Entry 4C93 (X-ray diffraction, 2.69 A resolution); this record covers chains A and C of the 5 polymer chains in the assembly.

# Chain A (and C)
Name: DNA polymerase alpha-binding protein
Source organism: Saccharomyces cerevisiae
Notes: fragment: c-terminal domain, residues 471-927; chain C of this document is another copy of the same molecule, construct and numbering; everything in this record applies to it too
UniProt: Q01454 (CTF4_YEAST); residues 471-927 here = UniProt positions 471-927
Chain sequence (478 residues; numbered 450 to 927; the number before each row is that of its first residue):
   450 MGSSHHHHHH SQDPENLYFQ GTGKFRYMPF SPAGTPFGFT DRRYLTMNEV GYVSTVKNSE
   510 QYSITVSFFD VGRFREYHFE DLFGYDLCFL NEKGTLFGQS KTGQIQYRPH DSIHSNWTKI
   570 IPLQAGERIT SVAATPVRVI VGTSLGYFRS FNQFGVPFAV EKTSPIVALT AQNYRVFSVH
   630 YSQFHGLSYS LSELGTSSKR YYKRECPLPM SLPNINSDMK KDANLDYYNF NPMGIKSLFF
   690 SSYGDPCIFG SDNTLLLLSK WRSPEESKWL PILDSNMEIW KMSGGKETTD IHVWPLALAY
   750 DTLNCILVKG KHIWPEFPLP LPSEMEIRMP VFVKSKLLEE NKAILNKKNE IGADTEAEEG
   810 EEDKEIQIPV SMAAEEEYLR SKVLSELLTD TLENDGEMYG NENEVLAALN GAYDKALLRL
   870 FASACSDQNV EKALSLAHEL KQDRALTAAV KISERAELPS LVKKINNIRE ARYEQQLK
Not modelled in the structure: 450-473, 664-670, 791-813 (chain C: 450-473, 664-670, 777-927)
Construct notes: expression tag (450-470)

# How chain A and chain C interact
Residue-residue contacts (48; chain A residue first):
  Tyr630(A) - Phe633(C)
  Gln632(A) - Phe633(C)
  Phe633(A) - Phe633(C)
  Phe633(A) - His634(C)
  Gly635(A) - Phe633(C)
  Lys652(A) - Arg653(C)
  Pro656(A) - Arg653(C)
  Pro658(A) - Lys611(C)  hydrogen bond (backbone-side chain)
  Pro658(A) - Thr612(C)
  Ser660(A) - Lys611(C)  hydrogen bond
  Thr703(A) - Tyr596(C)
  Leu705(A) - Lys611(C)
  Pro713(A) - Arg653(C)  hydrogen bond (backbone-side chain)
  Glu714(A) - Arg649(C)  salt bridge
  Glu714(A) - Tyr650(C)  hydrogen bond (backbone-backbone)
  Glu714(A) - Arg653(C)
  Glu715(A) - Ser647(C)
  Glu715(A) - Lys648(C)
  Ser716(A) - Arg653(C)  hydrogen bond (backbone-side chain)
  Lys717(A) - Glu610(C)
  Lys717(A) - Ser647(C)  hydrogen bond
  Lys717(A) - Lys648(C)
  Trp718(A) - Glu610(C)
  Trp718(A) - Lys611(C)  hydrogen bond (backbone-backbone)
  Leu719(A) - Val609(C)
  Pro720(A) - Tyr596(C)  hydrophobic
  Pro720(A) - Val609(C)
  Pro720(A) - Lys611(C)
  Pro779(A) - Pro571(C)
  Pro779(A) - Arg598(C)  hydrogen bond (backbone-side chain)
  Val780(A) - Pro571(C)
  Phe781(A) - Pro571(C)
  Val782(A) - Ile569(C)
  Glu824(A) - Lys568(C)  salt bridge
  Glu824(A) - Pro606(C)
  Tyr827(A) - Pro606(C)
  Tyr827(A) - Phe607(C)
  Leu828(A) - Pro606(C)  hydrophobic
  Leu828(A) - Phe607(C)
  Lys831(A) - Phe607(C)  hydrogen bond (side chain-backbone)
  Glu835(A) - Ser647(C)
  Glu880(A) - His563(C)  salt bridge
  Glu880(A) - Phe603(C)
  Lys881(A) - Phe603(C)
  Ser884(A) - Asn601(C)
  Ser884(A) - Phe603(C)
  Leu885(A) - Val605(C)  hydrophobic
  Glu888(A) - Phe607(C)
Interface residues without a listed pair, chain A (39 interface residues in all): Ser631, His634, Met659, Leu661, Asp701, Lys709, Lys785
Interface residues without a listed pair, chain C (31 interface residues in all): Ile570, Gln573, Leu594, Ala608, Ser613, Ser631, Gln632, Ser646, Glu654

# In short
39 residues of chain A face 31 of chain C across their interface, with 9 hydrogen bonds and 3 salt bridges.
Polar contacts include Glu714(A)-Arg649(C), Glu824(A)-Lys568(C) and Glu880(A)-His563(C).
Both chains are DNA polymerase alpha-binding protein (Saccharomyces cerevisiae). Entry 4C93 (Crystal structure
of the carboxy-terminal domain of yeast Ctf4 bound to Pol alpha) was determined by X-ray diffraction together
with 4C8H, 4C8S and 4C95 from the same study.
